2DT2 - chain A; structure by X-ray diffraction, 2.90 A resolution.

[Chain A]
Name: Chitinase-3-like protein 1
Organism: Capra hircus
Reference sequence: Q8SPQ0 (CH3L1_CAPHI); residues 1-362 here correspond to UniProt positions 22-383 (UniProt number = residue number + 21)
Amino-acid sequence (361 residues; each row starts with the number of its first residue; note: 1 number in that range is skipped by the numbering (no residue carries it; nothing is unmodelled there)):
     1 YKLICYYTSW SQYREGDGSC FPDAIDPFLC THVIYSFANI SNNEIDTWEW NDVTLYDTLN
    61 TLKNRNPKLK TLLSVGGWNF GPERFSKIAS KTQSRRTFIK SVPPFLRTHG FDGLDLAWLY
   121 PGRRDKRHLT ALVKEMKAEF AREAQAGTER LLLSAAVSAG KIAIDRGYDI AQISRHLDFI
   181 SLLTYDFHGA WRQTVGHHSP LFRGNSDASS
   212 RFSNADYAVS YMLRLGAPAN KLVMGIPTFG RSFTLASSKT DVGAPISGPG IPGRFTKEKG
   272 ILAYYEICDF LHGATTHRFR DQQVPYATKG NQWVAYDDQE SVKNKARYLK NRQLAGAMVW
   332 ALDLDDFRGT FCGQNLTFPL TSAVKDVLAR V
Disulfides: Cys5-Cys30, Cys279-Cys343
Covalently attached groups: N-acetylglucosamine (NAG) linked to Asn39
Swiss-Prot annotation at these positions:
  - region: Gln303 to Ala317 (Important for AKT1 activation and IL8 production)
  - binding site (chitin): Glu49, Trp50, Gly76 to Asn79, Tyr120, Leu183 to Asp186, Arg242, Trp331
  - glycosylation (N-linked (GlcNAc...) asparagine): Asn39, Asn346

[Summary]
Covalently linked N-acetylglucosamine: at Asn39. From UniProt: 13 chitin-binding residues.
Chain A is Chitinase-3-like protein 1 (Capra hircus); the structure, Crystal structure of the complex formed
between goat signalling protein with pentasaccharide at 2.9A resolution, was determined by X-ray diffraction
together with 2DSZ, 2DT1, 2DT3 and 2DT0 from the same study.
